Entry 8VZR (X-ray diffraction, 1.64 A resolution); this record covers chain A.

Chain A:
Molecule: Dehaloperoxidase A
From: Amphitrite ornata
UniProt: Q9NAV8 (Q9NAV8_9ANNE); residues 1-137 here correspond to UniProt positions 2-138 (UniProt number = residue number + 1)
Sequence (137 residues; each row starts with the number of its first residue):
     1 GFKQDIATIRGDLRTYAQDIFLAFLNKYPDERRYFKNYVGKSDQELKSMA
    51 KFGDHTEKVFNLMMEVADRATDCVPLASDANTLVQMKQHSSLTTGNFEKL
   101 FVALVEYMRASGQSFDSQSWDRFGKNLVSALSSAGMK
Ion coordination: heme Fe: His89 (together with oxygen molecule)
Ligand contacts:
  - heme (HEM): Phe24, Glu31, Tyr34, Phe35, Asp54, His55, Lys58, Val59, Leu62, Met63, Leu83, Met86, Gln88, His89, Leu92, Asn96, Phe97, Leu100, Phe101, Leu127
  - 4-bromo-2-methylphenol / oxygen molecule: Ala17, Ile20, Phe21, Phe24, Phe35, Tyr38, Phe52, His55, Thr56, Val59, Phe60, Met63, His89, Leu100

In short:
Chain A binds heme and 4-bromo-2-methylphenol / oxygen molecule.
Chain A is Dehaloperoxidase A (Amphitrite ornata); the structure, Crystal structure of dehaloperoxidase A in
complex with substrate 4-bromo-o-cresol, was determined by X-ray diffraction (same publication as 8VKC, 8VKD
and 8VSK).
